PDB entry 4RHT | X-ray diffraction, 2.76 A resolution | chains A and C of the 4 polymer chains in the assembly

== Chain A (and C) ==
Protein: Hypoxanthine-guanine phosphoribosyltransferase Hpt
Notes: chain C of this document is another copy of the same molecule, construct and numbering; everything in this record applies to it too
UniProtKB: I6YCM5 (I6YCM5_MYCTU); residues 2-202 here correspond to UniProt positions 16-216 (UniProt number = residue number + 14)
Amino-acid sequence (201 residues; each row starts with the number of its first residue):
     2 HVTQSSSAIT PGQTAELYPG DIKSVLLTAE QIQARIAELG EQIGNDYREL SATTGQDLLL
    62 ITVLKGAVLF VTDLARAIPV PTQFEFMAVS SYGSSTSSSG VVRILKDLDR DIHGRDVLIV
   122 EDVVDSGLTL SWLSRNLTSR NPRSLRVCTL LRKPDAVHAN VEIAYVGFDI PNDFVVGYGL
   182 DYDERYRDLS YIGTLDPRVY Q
Not modelled in the structure: 2-21, 50-55, 95-100, 200-202 (chain C: 2-23, 50-53, 94-100, 159, 197-202)
Metal / ion sites: Mg2+ site 1: Glu-122, Asp-123; Mg2+ site 2: Asp-182 (together with pyrophosphate)
Residues lining bound ligands:
  - guanosine-5'-monophosphate (5GP): Val-124, Asp-126, Lys-154, Asp-174, Phe-175, Val-176, Val-177, Leu-181, Asp-182
  - pyrophosphate (POP): Leu-65, Lys-66, Gly-67, Asp-123, Asp-182, Arg-188

== Chain A / chain C interface ==
Contacting residue pairs (20; chain A residue first):
  Tyr-93(A) / Asp-108(C)
  Tyr-93(A) / Leu-109(C)  hydrogen bond (side chain-backbone)
  Tyr-93(A) / Asp-110(C)
  Tyr-93(A) / Arg-111(C)
  Tyr-93(A) / Asp-112(C)
  Tyr-93(A) / Arg-141(C)  hydrogen bond
  Arg-104(A) / Lys-107(C)
  Arg-104(A) / Asp-108(C)  hydrogen bond (side chain-backbone)
  Arg-104(A) / Leu-109(C)  hydrogen bond (side chain-backbone)
  Arg-104(A) / Asp-110(C)  salt bridge
  Ile-105(A) / Asp-108(C)  hydrogen bond (backbone-side chain)
  Lys-107(A) / Arg-104(C)
  Asp-108(A) / Arg-104(C)  hydrogen bond (backbone-side chain)
  Asp-108(A) / Ile-105(C)  hydrogen bond (side chain-backbone)
  Leu-109(A) / Tyr-93(C)  hydrogen bond (backbone-side chain)
  Leu-109(A) / Arg-104(C)  hydrogen bond (backbone-side chain)
  Asp-110(A) / Arg-104(C)  salt bridge
  Arg-111(A) / Tyr-93(C)
  Asp-112(A) / Val-102(C)
  Arg-141(A) / Tyr-93(C)
Other interface residues (no listed pair), chain A (13 interface residues in all): Val-102, Val-103, Asn-137
Other interface residues (no listed pair), chain C (12 interface residues in all): Asn-137

== In short ==
Chain A and chain C form an interface of 13 and 12 residues respectively; the contacts include 9 hydrogen
bonds and 2 salt bridges. Polar contacts include Arg-104(A)/Asp-110(C), Tyr-93(A)/Leu-109(C) and
Tyr-93(A)/Arg-141(C). Chain A binds pyrophosphate and guanosine-5'-monophosphate. Glu-122(A) and Asp-123(A)
coordinate Mg2+ site 1.
Both chains are Hypoxanthine-guanine phosphoribosyltransferase Hpt. Entry 4RHT (Crystal structures of
Mycobacterium tuberculosis 6-oxopurine phosphoribosyltransferase which is a potential target for drug
development against ...) was determined by X-ray diffraction, deposited together with 4RHU, 4RHX and 4RHY.
